1RQ4 - chains A and C of the 4 polymer chains in the assembly; structure by X-ray diffraction, 2.11 A resolution.

[Chain A (and C)]
Name: Hemoglobin alpha chain
Source organism: Homo sapiens
Notes: chain C of this document is another copy of the same molecule, construct and numbering; everything in this record applies to it too
Reference sequence: P69905 (HBA_HUMAN); residue numbers follow UniProt; this construct covers 1-141
Chain sequence (141 residues; row label = number of the first residue in the row):
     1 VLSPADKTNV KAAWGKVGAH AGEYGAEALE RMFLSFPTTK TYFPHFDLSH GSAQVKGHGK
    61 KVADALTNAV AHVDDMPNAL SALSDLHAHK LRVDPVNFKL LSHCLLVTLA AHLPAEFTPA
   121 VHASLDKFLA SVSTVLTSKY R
Ligand contacts: heme / nitric oxide: L29, M32, T39, Y42, F43, H45, F46, H58, K61, V62, A65, L83, L86, H87, L91, V93, N97, F98, L101, L136
Curated features (UniProtKB/Swiss-Prot):
  - site: K61 (Not glycated)
  - natural variant: D6 (A6D: In J-Toronto; this construct carries the variant), A13 (A13D: In J-Paris 1/J-Aljezur), E27 (A27E: In Shenyang; this construct carries the variant), K61 (K61N: In Zambia; deletion: In Clinic), D64 (A64D: In Pontoise; this construct carries the variant), D75 (D75A: In Lille; D75G: In Chapel Hill; D75N: In G-Pest), A111 (A111D: In Petah Tikva)

[Chain A / chain C interface]
Residue-residue contacts (4; chain A residue first):
  D126(A) - R141(C)  salt bridge
  K127(A) - R141(C)  hydrogen bond (side chain-backbone)
  R141(A) - D126(C)  salt bridge
  R141(A) - K127(C)  hydrogen bond (backbone-side chain)
Other interface residues (no listed pair), chain A (6 interface residues in all): V1, A130, S138
Other interface residues (no listed pair), chain C (6 interface residues in all): V1, A130, S138

[Overview]
The chain A/chain C interface involves 6 residues from each chain, with 2 hydrogen bonds and 2 salt bridges.
Polar contacts include D126(A)-R141(C) and K127(A)-R141(C). Ligands of chain A: heme / nitric oxide.
Both chains are Hemoglobin alpha chain (Homo sapiens). Entry 1RQ4 (Crystallographic Analysis of the
Interaction of Nitric Oxide with Quaternary-T Human Hemoglobin, HEMOGLOBIN EXPOSED TO NO ...) was determined
by X-ray diffraction together with 1RQA, 1RPS and 1RQ3 from the same study.
